PDB entry 8UAV | electron microscopy, 2.37 A resolution | chains B and C of the 10 polymer chains in the assembly

Chain B (and C):
Protein: Shiga toxin subunit B, 6,7-dimethyl-8-ribityllumazine synthase 2
Organism: Escherichia coli O157:H7
Notes: EC 2.5.1.78; chain C of this document is another copy of the same molecule, construct and numbering; everything in this record applies to it too
UniProt: chimeric construct of Q7DH26, P61711: residues 3-71 from Q7DH26 (Q7DH26_ECO57) positions 21-89 (UniProt number = residue number + 18); residues 83-233 from P61711 positions 8-158 (UniProt number = residue number - 75)
Amino-acid sequence (233 residues; each row starts with the number of its first residue):
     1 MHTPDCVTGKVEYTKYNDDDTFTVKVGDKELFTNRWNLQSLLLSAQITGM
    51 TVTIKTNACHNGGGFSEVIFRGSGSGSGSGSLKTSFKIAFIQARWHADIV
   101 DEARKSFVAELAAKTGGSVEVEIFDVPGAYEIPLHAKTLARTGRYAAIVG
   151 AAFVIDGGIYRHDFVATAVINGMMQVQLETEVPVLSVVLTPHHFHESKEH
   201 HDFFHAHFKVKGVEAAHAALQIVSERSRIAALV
Not modelled in the structure: 232-233
Construct notes: expression tag (1-2); linker (72-82)
Disulfide bonds: Cys6-Cys59
Curated features (UniProtKB/Swiss-Prot):
  - active site: Arg161 (Proton donor)
  - binding site (5-amino-6-(D-ribitylamino)uracil): Trp95, Ala129 to Glu131, Phe153 to Ile155, Ser186
  - binding site ((2S)-2-hydroxy-3-oxobutyl phosphate): His200

Chain B / chain C interface:
Pairs across the interface (68):
  Tyr13(B) - Phe70(C)
  Tyr13(B) - Arg71(C)  hydrogen bond
  Thr14(B) - Phe70(C)
  Lys15(B) - Lys55(C)
  Lys15(B) - Val68(C)  hydrogen bond (side chain-backbone)
  Lys15(B) - Ile69(C)
  Lys15(B) - Phe70(C)
  Tyr16(B) - Arg35(C)
  Tyr16(B) - Asn37(C)  hydrogen bond
  Tyr16(B) - Leu38(C)  hydrophobic
  Tyr16(B) - Leu41(C)  hydrophobic
  Tyr16(B) - Phe70(C)
  Asn17(B) - Arg35(C)
  Asp18(B) - Arg35(C)  salt bridge
  Asp18(B) - Ser66(C)  hydrogen bond
  Phe22(B) - Leu41(C)  hydrophobic
  Glu30(B) - Arg71(C)  salt bridge
  Trp36(B) - Asn37(C)
  Gln39(B) - Asn37(C)  hydrogen bond
  Leu43(B) - Leu41(C)  hydrophobic
  Leu43(B) - Ser44(C)
  Ile47(B) - Ser44(C)
  Ile47(B) - Thr48(C)
  Trp95(B) - Glu214(C)
  Phe124(B) - Arg228(C)
  Asp125(B) - Glu225(C)
  Pro127(B) - Ala218(C)
  Pro127(B) - Gln221(C)
  Pro127(B) - Ile222(C)
  Tyr130(B) - Ile170(C)  hydrogen bond (side chain-backbone)
  Tyr130(B) - Met173(C)
  Tyr130(B) - Met174(C)
  Tyr130(B) - Gln177(C)
  Tyr130(B) - Val184(C)
  Tyr130(B) - Ser186(C)
  Glu131(B) - Leu185(C)
  Glu131(B) - Ile222(C)
  Pro133(B) - Met174(C)  hydrophobic
  Pro133(B) - Leu178(C)
  Leu134(B) - Gln177(C)
  Leu134(B) - Leu178(C)  hydrophobic
  Leu134(B) - Pro183(C)  hydrophobic
  His135(B) - Ile229(C)
  Lys137(B) - Leu178(C)  hydrogen bond (side chain-backbone)
  Lys137(B) - Glu181(C)  salt bridge
  Thr138(B) - Arg226(C)  hydrogen bond
  Arg141(B) - Glu181(C)  salt bridge
  Asp156(B) - His192(C)  salt bridge
  Gly158(B) - His192(C)
  Ile159(B) - Pro191(C)
  Ile159(B) - His192(C)  hydrogen bond (backbone-backbone)
  Ile159(B) - Phe204(C)  hydrophobic
  Ile159(B) - His207(C)
  Tyr160(B) - Leu189(C)  hydrophobic
  Tyr160(B) - Thr190(C)
  Tyr160(B) - Pro191(C)
  Tyr160(B) - His192(C)
  Tyr160(B) - Phe204(C)
  Tyr160(B) - His207(C)  hydrogen bond
  Tyr160(B) - Lys211(C)
  Arg161(B) - Asp163(C)  salt bridge
  Arg161(B) - Thr190(C)  hydrogen bond (backbone-backbone)
  Arg161(B) - His192(C)
  Phe164(B) - Asp163(C)
  Phe164(B) - Thr167(C)
  Ala168(B) - Ile170(C)  hydrophobic
  Gln175(B) - Leu178(C)
  Val176(B) - Leu178(C)  hydrophobic
Interface residues without a listed pair, chain B (40 interface residues in all): Asp19, Asp20, Arg94, Ile123, Val126, Leu139, Gly172
Interface residues without a listed pair, chain C (48 interface residues in all): Met1, Ser40, Glu67, His162, Ala166, Asn171, Val182, Phe203, Phe208

Summary:
40 residues of chain B and 48 residues of chain C are in contact; the contacts include 11 hydrogen bonds and 6
salt bridges. Polar pairs include Asp18(B)-Arg35(C), Glu30(B)-Arg71(C) and Lys137(B)-Glu181(C).
Chain B and chain C are both Shiga toxin subunit B, 6,7-dimethyl-8-ribityllumazine synthase 2 (Escherichia
coli O157:H7); the structure, Cryo-EM Structure of Brucella Abortus Lumazine Synthase (BLS) Engineered with
Shiga Toxin I subunit B (Stx1B), was determined by electron microscopy, deposited together with 8UAW.
